Entry 6BX0 (electron microscopy, 3.79 A resolution); this record covers chains A and E of the 60 polymer chains in the assembly.

Chain A (and E):
Molecule: VP2
Notes: chain E of this document is another copy of the same molecule, construct and numbering; everything in this record applies to it too
UniProtKB: I6XT93 (I6XT93_9VIRU); residues 32-568 here correspond to UniProt positions 33-569 (UniProt number = residue number + 1)
Chain sequence (537 residues; numbered 32 to 568; the number before each row is that of its first residue):
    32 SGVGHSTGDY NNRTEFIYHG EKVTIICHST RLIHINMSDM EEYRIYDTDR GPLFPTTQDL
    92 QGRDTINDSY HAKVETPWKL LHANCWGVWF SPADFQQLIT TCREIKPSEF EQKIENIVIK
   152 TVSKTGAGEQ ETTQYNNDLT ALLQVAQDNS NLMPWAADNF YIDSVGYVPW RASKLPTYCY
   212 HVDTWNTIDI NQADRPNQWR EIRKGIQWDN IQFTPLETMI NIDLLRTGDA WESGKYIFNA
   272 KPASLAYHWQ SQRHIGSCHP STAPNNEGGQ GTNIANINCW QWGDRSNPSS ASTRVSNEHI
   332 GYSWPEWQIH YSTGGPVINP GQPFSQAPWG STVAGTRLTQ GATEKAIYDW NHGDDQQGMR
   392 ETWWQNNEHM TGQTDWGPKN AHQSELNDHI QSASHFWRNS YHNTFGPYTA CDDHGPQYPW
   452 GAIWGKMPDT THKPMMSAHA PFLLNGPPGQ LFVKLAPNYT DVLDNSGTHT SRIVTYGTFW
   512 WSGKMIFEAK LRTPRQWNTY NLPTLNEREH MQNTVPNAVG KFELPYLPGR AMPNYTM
Disordered / not traced: 32, 568

How chain A and chain E interact:
Pairs across the interface (66; chain A residue first):
  Gly33(A) - Val34(E)
  Val34(A) - Val34(E)
  Gly35(A) - Arg257(E)  hydrogen bond (backbone-side chain)
  His36(A) - Gly33(E)  hydrogen bond (side chain-backbone)
  His36(A) - Val34(E)  hydrogen bond (side chain-backbone)
  His36(A) - Arg257(E)
  Ser37(A) - Leu255(E)
  Ser37(A) - Leu256(E)
  Ser37(A) - Arg257(E)  hydrogen bond (side chain-backbone)
  Ser37(A) - Asp260(E)  hydrogen bond
  Thr38(A) - Arg257(E)
  Asp40(A) - Ile253(E)
  Asp40(A) - Asp254(E)
  Tyr41(A) - Glu248(E)
  Tyr41(A) - Ile253(E)  hydrogen bond (backbone-backbone)
  Tyr41(A) - Leu255(E)  hydrophobic
  Asn42(A) - Asn252(E)  hydrogen bond
  Asn43(A) - Glu248(E)
  Asn43(A) - Thr249(E)
  Arg44(A) - Met250(E)  hydrogen bond (side chain-backbone)
  Arg44(A) - Asn252(E)
  Leu63(A) - Tyr490(E)  hydrophobic
  His65(A) - Thr491(E)
  His65(A) - Asp492(E)  hydrogen bond (side chain-backbone)
  His65(A) - Leu494(E)
  Asn147(A) - Leu173(E)
  Asn147(A) - Arg257(E)
  Val149(A) - Thr171(E)
  Val153(A) - Asp492(E)
  Gln161(A) - Gly157(E)
  Gln161(A) - Ala158(E)
  Thr163(A) - Thr156(E)
  Thr163(A) - Gly157(E)
  Gln165(A) - Thr156(E)
  Gln165(A) - Gln165(E)  hydrogen bond
  Tyr166(A) - Thr491(E)
  Tyr166(A) - Ile504(E)  hydrophobic
  Asn168(A) - Asp169(E)
  Asn168(A) - Leu170(E)
  Asn168(A) - Thr171(E)  hydrogen bond
  Trp201(A) - Glu73(E)  hydrogen bond
  Trp201(A) - Tyr74(E)
  Trp201(A) - Phe244(E)  hydrophobic
  Trp201(A) - Pro246(E)  hydrophobic
  Trp201(A) - Glu248(E)
  Arg202(A) - Glu73(E)  salt bridge
  Ala203(A) - Tyr490(E)  hydrophobic
  Thr258(A) - Thr171(E)
  Asp385(A) - Asp495(E)
  Tyr507(A) - Tyr490(E)  hydrogen bond (side chain-backbone)
  Tyr507(A) - Thr491(E)
  Tyr507(A) - Asp492(E)
  Trp511(A) - Leu173(E)
  Met542(A) - Trp239(E)
  Met542(A) - Asp240(E)
  Gln543(A) - Trp239(E)
  Val546(A) - Ile76(E)  hydrophobic
  Val546(A) - Trp239(E)  hydrophobic
  Val546(A) - Phe244(E)  hydrophobic
  Pro547(A) - Tyr74(E)
  Pro547(A) - Phe244(E)  hydrophobic
  Asn548(A) - Arg75(E)
  Asn548(A) - Ile76(E)
  Ala549(A) - Arg75(E)
  Ala549(A) - Ile76(E)
  Gly551(A) - Tyr74(E)
Also at the interface, not in a pair above, chain A (40 interface residues in all): Gly39, Lys151, Thr164, Lys205, Val550
Also at the interface, not in a pair above, chain E (47 interface residues in all): Gly35, Glu72, Tyr77, Ser154, Lys155, Gln175, Ile242, Leu247, Gly259, Ala487, Pro488, Asn489, Asn496

Overview:
The interface between chain A and chain E involves 40 residues on one side and 47 on the other; the contacts
include 13 hydrogen bonds and 1 salt bridge. Polar pairs include Arg202(A)-Glu73(E), Gly35(A)-Arg257(E) and
His36(A)-Gly33(E).
Both chains are VP2. Entry 6BX0 (Atomic resolution structure of human bufavirus 2) was determined by electron
microscopy, deposited together with 6BWX and 6BX1.
